PDB entry 7VA4 | electron microscopy, 14.00 A resolution (very low resolution: no residue pairs are listed; an interface is given only as per-side residue counts) | chains I and O of the 34 polymer chains in the assembly

[Chain I]
Molecule: 539-nt DNA strand
Source organism: Homo sapiens
Sequence (539 nucleotides; each row starts with the number of its first residue):
     1 GGGTTAGGGT TAGGGTTAGG GTTAGGGTTA GGGTTAGGGT TAGGGTTAGG GTTAGGGTTA
    61 GGGTTAGGGT TAGGGTTAGG GTTAGGGTTA GGGTTAGGGT TAGGGTTAGG GTTAGGGTTA
   121 GGGTTAGGGT TAGGGTTAGG GTTAGGGTTA GGGTTAGGGT TAGGGTTAGG GTTAGGGTTA
   181 GGGTTAGGGT TAGGGTTAGG GTTAGGGTTA GGGTTAGGGT TAGGGTTAGG GTTAGGGTTA
   241 GGGTTAGGGT TAGGGTTAGG GTTAGGGTTA GGGTTAGGGT TAGGGTTAGG GTTAGGGTTA
   301 GGGTTAGGGT TAGGGTTAGG GTTAGGGTTA GGGTTAGGGT TAGGGTTAGG GTTAGGGTTA
   361 GGGTTAGGGT TAGGGTTAGG GTTAGGGTTA GGGTTAGGGT TAGGGTTAGG GTTAGGGTTA
   421 GGGTTAGGGT TAGGGTTAGG GTTAGGGTTA GGGTTAGGGT TAGGGTTAGG GTTAGGGTTA
   481 GGGTTAGGGT TAGGGTTAGG GTTAGGGTTA GGGTTAGGGT TAGGGTTAGG GTTAGGGTT

[Chain O]
Molecule: Histone H3.1
Source organism: Homo sapiens
UniProtKB: P68431 (H31_HUMAN); residues 0-135 here correspond to UniProt positions 1-136 (UniProt number = residue number + 1)
Chain sequence (136 residues; numbered 0 to 135; the number before each row is that of its first residue; numbering starts at 0):
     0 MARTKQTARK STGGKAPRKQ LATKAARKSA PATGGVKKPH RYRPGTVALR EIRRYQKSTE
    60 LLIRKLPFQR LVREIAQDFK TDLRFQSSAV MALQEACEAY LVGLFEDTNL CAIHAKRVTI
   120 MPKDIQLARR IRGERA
Disordered / not traced: 0-39
Curated features (UniProtKB/Swiss-Prot):
  - modified residue: Arg2 (Asymmetric dimethylarginine), Thr3 (Phosphothreonine), Lys4 (Allysine), Gln5 (5-glutamyl dopamine), Thr6 (Phosphothreonine), Arg8 (Citrulline), Lys9 (N6,N6,N6-trimethyllysine), Ser10 (ADP-ribosylserine), Thr11 (Phosphothreonine), Lys14 (N6-(2-hydroxyisobutyryl)lysine), Arg17 (Asymmetric dimethylarginine), Lys18 (N6-(2-hydroxyisobutyryl)lysine), Lys23 (N6-(2-hydroxyisobutyryl)lysine), Arg26 (Citrulline), Lys27 (N6,N6,N6-trimethyllysine), Ser28 (ADP-ribosylserine), Lys36 (N6,N6,N6-trimethyllysine), Lys37 (N6-methyllysine), Tyr41 (Phosphotyrosine), Lys56 (N6,N6,N6-trimethyllysine) and 8 more in UniProt
  - lipidation: Lys18 (N6-decanoyllysine)

[How chain I and chain O interact]
At this resolution (14 A) residue pairs are not listed: 14 residues of chain I and 20 of chain O lie at the interface.

[In short]
The interface between chain I and chain O involves 14 residues on one side and 20 on the other.
Here chain I is a 539-nt DNA strand and chain O is Histone H3.1, both from Homo sapiens. Entry 7VA4 (Telomeric
tetranucleosome in open state) was determined by electron microscopy, deposited together with 7V90, 7V96,
7V9C, 7V9J, 7V9K and 7V9S.
